Entry 3OO1 (X-ray diffraction, 1.70 A resolution); this record covers chain A.

[Chain A]
Molecule: Chemotaxis protein CheY
From: Escherichia coli
UniProt: P0AE67 (CHEY_ECOLI); numbering as in UniProt (aligned over 1-129)
Chain sequence (129 residues; numbered 1 to 129; the number before each row is that of its first residue):
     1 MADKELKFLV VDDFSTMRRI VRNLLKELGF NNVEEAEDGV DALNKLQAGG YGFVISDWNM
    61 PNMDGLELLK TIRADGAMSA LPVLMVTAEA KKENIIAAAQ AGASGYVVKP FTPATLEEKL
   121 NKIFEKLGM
Not modelled in the structure: 1
Construct notes: engineered mutation Pro-113 (Ala in P0AE67)
Ion coordination: Mg2+: Asp-13, Asp-57, Asn-59
UniProt features mapped onto this chain:
  - binding site (Mg(2+)): Asp-12, Asp-13, Asp-57, Asn-59
  - modified residue: Asp-57 (4-aspartylphosphate), Lys-92 (N6-acetyllysine), Lys-109 (N6-acetyllysine)
  - mutagenesis: Asp-12 (D12A: Abolishes magnesium binding), Asp-13 (D13A: No effect on magnesium binding), Asp-57 (D57A: Abolishes magnesium binding), Thr-87 (T87I: Impairs chemotaxis; when associated with W-106), Lys-92 (K92R: No effect on chemotaxis), Ile-95 (I95A/V: Enhanced CW flagellar rotational signaling activity; I95D/K/M: Loss of CW flagellar rotational signaling activity), Tyr-106 (Y106W: Impairs chemotaxis; when associated with I-87)
Reported in the primary citation:
  - mutagenesis - A113P: unchanged binding to Mg2+
  - allosteric site: Leu-24, Val-86, Phe-111
  - allosteric site: Val-21, Leu-25, Leu-84, Leu-116 (from molecular simulation)
  - mutagenesis - A113P (8-fold): increased catalytic activity
  - mutagenesis - A113P: unchanged catalytic activity on autodephosphorylation
  - mutagenesis - V86S/A113P: decreased catalytic activity
  - post-translational modification sites: Asp-57 (citing earlier work)
  - catalytic residues: Asp-57, Lys-109 (citing earlier work)

[Overview]
Asp-13, Asp-57 and Asn-59 coordinate Mg2+. From UniProt: 4 Mg2+-binding residues and 7 mutagenesis sites. From
the paper: catalytic residues Asp-57 and Lys-109; A113P increases catalytic activity.
Chain A is Chemotaxis protein CheY (Escherichia coli); the structure, Structure of E. Coli CheY mutant A113P
in the absence of Sulfate, was determined by X-ray diffraction together with 3OO0 and 3MYY from the same
study.
